Entry 3MR2 (X-ray diffraction, 1.83 A resolution); this record covers chains A and P of the 3 polymer chains in the assembly.

Chain A:
Name: DNA polymerase eta
From: Homo sapiens
Notes: EC 2.7.7.7; fragment: catalytic core (residues 1-432)
Reference sequence: Q9Y253 (POLH_HUMAN); residues 1-432 here = UniProt positions 1-432
Chain sequence (435 residues; row label = number of the first residue in the row; numbers below 1 keep their minus sign (Gly-2 is residue -2)):
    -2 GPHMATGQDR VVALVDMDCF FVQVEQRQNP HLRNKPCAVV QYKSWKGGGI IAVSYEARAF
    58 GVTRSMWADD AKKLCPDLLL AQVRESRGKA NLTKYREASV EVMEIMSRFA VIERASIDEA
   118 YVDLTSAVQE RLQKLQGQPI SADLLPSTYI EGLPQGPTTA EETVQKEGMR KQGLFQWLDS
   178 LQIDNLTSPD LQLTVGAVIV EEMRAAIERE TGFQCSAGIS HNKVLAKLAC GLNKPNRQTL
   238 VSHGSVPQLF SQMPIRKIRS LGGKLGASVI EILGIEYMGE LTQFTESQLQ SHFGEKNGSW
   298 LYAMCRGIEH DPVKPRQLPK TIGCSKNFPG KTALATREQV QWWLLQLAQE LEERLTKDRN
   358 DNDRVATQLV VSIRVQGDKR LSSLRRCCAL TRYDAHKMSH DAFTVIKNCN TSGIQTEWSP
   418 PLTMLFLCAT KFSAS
Unresolved in the structure: 155-157, 411-412
Sequence notes: expression tag (-2 to 0)
Ion coordination: Mg2+ site 1: Asp13, Met14, Asp115 (together with DZ4); Mg2+ site 2: Asp13, Asp115, Glu116 (together with DZ4) (shared with DT9(P) of chain P)
Residues lining bound ligands:
  - DZ4 (2'-deoxy-5'-O-[(R)-hydroxy{[(R)-hydroxy(phosphonooxy)phosphoryl]amino}phosphoryl]adenosine), molecule 1: Asp13, Met14, Asp15, Cys16, Phe17, Phe18, Ile48, Ala49, Tyr52, Arg55, Arg61, Ile114, Asp115, Glu116, Lys231
  - DZ4, molecule 2: Arg256, Ser257, Leu262, Lys293, Asn294, Trp297
Swiss-Prot annotation at these positions:
  - binding site (Mg(2+)): Asp13, Met14, Asp115, Glu116
  - binding site (Mn(2+)): Asp13, Met14, Asp115, Glu116
  - binding site (a 2'-deoxyribonucleoside 5'-triphosphate): Arg61
  - natural variant: Val37 (deletion: In XPV), Leu75 (deletion: In XPV), Arg93 (R93P: In XPV), Arg111 (R111H: In XPV), Thr122 (T122P: In XPV), Gly153 (G153D: In a breast cancer sample), Thr191 (T191P: In XPV), Gly263 (G263V: In XPV), Val266 (V266D: In XPV), Gly295 (G295R: In XPV), Arg361 (R361S: In XPV)
  - mutagenesis: Tyr52 (Y52A/F: Reduces DNA polymerase activity; Y52E: Reduces DNA polymerase activity. Increases fidelity of replication and reduces translesion bypass), Arg61 (R61A: Reduces enzymatic activity by two-thirds), Ser62 (S62G: Increased DNA polymerase activity and translesion bypass compared to wild-type), Ala68 (A68S/V: Severe reduction in thymine dimer translesion bypass), Asn324 to Pro326 (Reduces binding to chromatin and to monoubiquitinated PCNA. Abolishes binding to monoubiquitinated PCNA; when associated with 705-E--H-713 Del)
Reported in the primary citation:
  - binding site for the 13-nt DNA strand: Gln38, Ser62, Arg93, Pro316 to Asn324
  - binding site for DZ4: Arg61
  - mutagenesis - R61A: decreased catalytic activity
  - contacts within the chain: Phe18-Tyr92 (pi stacking), Arg111-Pro316, Pro316-Arg361 (hydrogen bond)
  - catalytic residues: Asp13, Asp115, Glu116
  - binding site for the 9-nt DNA strand (chain P): Gly259 to Lys261, Trp339
  - disease-associated variants - R111H, R361S: decreased binding to the 13-nt DNA strand (proposed by the authors, not directly observed)
  - disease-associated variants - A117P, T122P: decreased catalytic activity (proposed by the authors, not directly observed)
  - disease-associated variants - F290S, G295R: decreased stability (proposed by the authors, not directly observed)
  - mutagenesis - Q38A: decreased catalytic activity on CPD

Chain P:
Molecule: 9-nt DNA strand
Notes: fragment: DNA primer
Sequence (9 nucleotides; row label = number of the first residue in the row):
     1 TAGCGTCAT
Ion coordination: Mg2+: DT9 (together with DZ4) (shared with Asp13(A), Asp115(A), Glu116(A) of chain A)

Interface between chain A and chain P:
Contacting residue pairs (27):
  Ser113(A) - DT9(P)  hydrogen bond to the phosphate
  Asp115(A) - DT9(P)  phosphate contact
  Glu116(A) - DT9(P)  phosphate contact
  Lys224(A) - DT9(P)  salt bridge to the phosphate
  Ile255(A) - DA8(P)  phosphate contact
  Arg256(A) - DC7(P)  phosphate contact
  Arg256(A) - DA8(P)  sugar contact
  Ser257(A) - DC7(P)  phosphate contact
  Ser257(A) - DA8(P)  hydrogen bond to the phosphate
  Leu258(A) - DA8(P)  hydrogen bond to the phosphate
  Gly259(A) - DA8(P)  hydrogen bond to the phosphate
  Gly260(A) - DC7(P)  phosphate contact
  Gly260(A) - DA8(P)  phosphate contact
  Lys261(A) - DT6(P)  salt bridge to the phosphate
  Lys261(A) - DC7(P)  hydrogen bond to the phosphate
  Leu262(A) - DC7(P)  hydrogen bond to the phosphate
  Gln365(A) - DT1(P)  hydrogen bond to the phosphate
  Gln365(A) - DA2(P)  phosphate contact
  Arg377(A) - DG5(P)  salt bridge to the phosphate
  Leu381(A) - DC4(P)  phosphate contact
  Arg382(A) - DG3(P)  sugar contact
  Arg382(A) - DC4(P)  hydrogen bond to the phosphate
  Arg382(A) - DG5(P)  hydrogen bond to the base
  Arg383(A) - DG3(P)  sugar contact
  Cys384(A) - DA2(P)  phosphate contact
  Cys384(A) - DG3(P)  phosphate contact
  Lys428(A) - DT1(P)  phosphate contact
Interface residues without a listed pair, chain A (23 interface residues in all): Asp13, Arg61, Leu378, Ser380

Summary:
23 residues of chain A and 9 residues of chain P are in contact, with 9 hydrogen bonds and 3 salt bridges.
Polar contacts include Arg382(A)-DG5(P), Ser113(A)-DT9(P) and Ser257(A)-DA8(P). The paper reports catalytic
residues Asp13(A), Asp115(A) and Glu116(A); R61A, A117P and T122P of chain A reduce catalytic activity; 8
substitutions were tested in all.
Chain A is DNA polymerase eta (Homo sapiens) and chain P is a 9-nt DNA strand; the structure, Human DNA
polymerase eta in complex with normal DNA and incoming nucleotide (Nrm), was determined by X-ray diffraction
(same publication as 3SI8, 3MR3, 3MR5 and 3MR6).
